8IQ6 - chains B and N of the 5 polymer chains in the assembly; structure by electron microscopy, 3.40 A resolution.

[Chain B]
Protein: Guanine nucleotide-binding protein G(I)/G(S)/G(T) subunit beta-1
From: Homo sapiens
Reference sequence: P62873 (GBB1_HUMAN); residues 2-340 here = UniProt positions 2-340
Sequence (358 residues; row label = number of the first residue in the row; numbers below 1 keep their minus sign (Met-17 is residue -17)):
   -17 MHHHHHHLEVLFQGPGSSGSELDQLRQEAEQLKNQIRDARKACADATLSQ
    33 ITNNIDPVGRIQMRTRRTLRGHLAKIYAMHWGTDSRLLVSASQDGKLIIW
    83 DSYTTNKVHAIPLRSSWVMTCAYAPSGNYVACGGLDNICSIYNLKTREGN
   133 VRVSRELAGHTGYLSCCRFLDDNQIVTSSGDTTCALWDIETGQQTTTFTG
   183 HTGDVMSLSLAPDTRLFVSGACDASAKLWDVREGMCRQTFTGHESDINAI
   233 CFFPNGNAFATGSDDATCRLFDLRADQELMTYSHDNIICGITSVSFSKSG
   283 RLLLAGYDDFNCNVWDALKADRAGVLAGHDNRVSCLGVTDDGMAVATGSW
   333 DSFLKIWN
Disordered / not traced: -17 to 6, 128-132
Construct notes: initiating methionine (-17); expression tag (-16 to 1)
Curated features (UniProtKB/Swiss-Prot):
  - modified residue: Ser2 (N-acetylserine), His266 (Phosphohistidine)
  - natural variant: Leu30 (L30F: In MRD42; uncertain significance), Arg52 (R52G: In MRD42), Gly64 (G64V: In MRD42), Asp76 (D76E: In MRD42; D76G: In MRD42), Gly77 (G77S: In MRD42), Lys78 (K78R: In MRD42), Ile80 (I80N: In MRD42; I80T: In MRD42), His91 (H91R: In MRD42; uncertain significance), Ala92 (A92T: In MRD42), Pro94 (P94S: In MRD42), Leu95 (L95P: In MRD42), Arg96 (R96L: In MRD42), 5 further natural variant entries in UniProt

[Chain N]
Protein: Nanobody 35
From: Vicugna pacos
Notes: antibody fragment or engineered binder
Sequence (134 residues; numbered 1 to 134; the number before each row is that of its first residue):
     1 QVQLQESGGGLVQPGGSLRLSCAASGFTFSNYKMNWVRQAPGKGLEWVSD
    51 ISQSGASISYTGSVKGRFTISRDNAKNTLYLQMNSLKPEDTAVYYCARCP
   101 APFTPFCFDVTSTTYAYRGQGTQVTVSSHHHHHH
Disordered / not traced: 10-16, 85-89, 127-134
Disulfide bonds: Cys22-Cys96, Cys99-Cys107

[Chain B / chain N interface]
Pairs across the interface (17; chain B residue first):
  Cys204(B) - Ala116(N)
  Cys204(B) - Tyr117(N)
  Asp205(B) - Ala116(N)
  Asp205(B) - Tyr117(N)
  Ala206(B) - Tyr117(N)
  Thr223(B) - Gln1(N)
  Glu226(B) - Val2(N)
  Glu226(B) - Gly26(N)
  Glu226(B) - Phe27(N)
  Glu226(B) - Thr28(N)
  Glu226(B) - Tyr32(N)  hydrogen bond
  Glu226(B) - Arg98(N)  hydrogen bond (backbone-side chain)
  Ser227(B) - Pro100(N)  hydrogen bond (side chain-backbone)
  Ser227(B) - Tyr117(N)
  Asp228(B) - Tyr117(N)  hydrogen bond
  Asp246(B) - Pro102(N)
  Ile270(B) - Phe103(N)  hydrophobic
Also at the interface, not in a pair above, chain B (12 interface residues in all): Thr184, His225, Asp247
Also at the interface, not in a pair above, chain N (14 interface residues in all): Ala101, Thr114

[Summary]
12 residues of chain B face 14 of chain N across their interface, with 4 hydrogen bonds. Polar contacts
include Glu226(B)-Tyr32(N), Glu226(B)-Arg98(N) and Ser227(B)-Pro100(N).
Here chain B is Guanine nucleotide-binding protein G(I)/G(S)/G(T) subunit beta-1 (Homo sapiens) and chain N is
Nanobody 35 (Vicugna pacos). Entry 8IQ6 (Cryo-EM structure of Latanoprost-bound prostaglandin-F2-alpha
receptor-miniGq-Nb35 complex) was determined by electron microscopy, deposited together with 8IQ4.
